9BZ8 - chains A and C of the 7 polymer chains in the assembly; structure by electron microscopy, 3.00 A resolution.

[Chain A (and C)]
Molecule: Pannexin
From: Xenopus tropicalis
Notes: chain C of this document is another copy of the same molecule, construct and numbering; everything in this record applies to it too
UniProtKB: A0A803JW22 (A0A803JW22_XENTR); residue numbers follow UniProt; this construct covers 2-376
Sequence (375 residues; numbered 2 to 376; the number before each row is that of its first residue):
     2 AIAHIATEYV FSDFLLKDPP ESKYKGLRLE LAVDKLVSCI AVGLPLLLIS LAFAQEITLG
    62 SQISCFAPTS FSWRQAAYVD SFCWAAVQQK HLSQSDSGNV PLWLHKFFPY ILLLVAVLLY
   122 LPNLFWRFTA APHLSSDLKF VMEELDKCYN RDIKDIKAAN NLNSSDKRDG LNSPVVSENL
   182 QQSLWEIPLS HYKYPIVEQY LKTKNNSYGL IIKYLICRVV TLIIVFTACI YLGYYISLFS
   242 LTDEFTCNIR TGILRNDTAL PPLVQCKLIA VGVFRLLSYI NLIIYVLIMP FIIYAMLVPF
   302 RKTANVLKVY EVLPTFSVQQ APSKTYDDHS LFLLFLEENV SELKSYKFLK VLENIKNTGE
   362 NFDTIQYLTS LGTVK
Unresolved in the structure: 92-100, 159-195, 319-325
Disulfide bonds: Cys-66/Cys-267, Cys-84/Cys-248

[How chain A and chain C interact]
Contacting residue pairs (14; chain A residue first):
  Val-43(A) / Phe-12(C)  hydrophobic
  Leu-47(A) / Ala-4(C)
  Leu-47(A) / Phe-12(C)  hydrophobic
  Ile-50(A) / Ile-3(C)  hydrophobic
  Ser-51(A) / Ala-4(C)
  Tyr-111(A) / Ile-3(C)  hydrophobic
  Leu-114(A) / Ile-3(C)  hydrophobic
  Leu-114(A) / Ala-7(C)  hydrophobic
  Tyr-121(A) / Val-11(C)
  Tyr-121(A) / Phe-12(C)  hydrophobic
  Arg-128(A) / Asp-14(C)  salt bridge
  Arg-128(A) / Lys-18(C)
  Phe-129(A) / Leu-17(C)  hydrophobic
  Phe-129(A) / Lys-18(C)
Interface residues without a listed pair, chain A (10 interface residues in all): Val-118

[Summary]
The interface between chain A and chain C involves 10 residues on one side and 8 on the other, with 1 salt
bridge. Its one salt-bridged contact is Arg-128(A)/Asp-14(C).
Both chains are Pannexin (Xenopus tropicalis). Entry 9BZ8 (Pannexin 1 containing C-terminal activating domain)
was determined by electron microscopy together with 9BZ7 from the same study.
